5L5U - chains Q and R of the 28 polymer chains in the assembly; structure by X-ray diffraction, 2.60 A resolution.

# Chain Q
Molecule: Proteasome subunit alpha type-4
Organism: Saccharomyces cerevisiae (strain ATCC 204508 / S288c)
Notes: EC 3.4.25.1
Reference sequence: P40303 (PSA4_YEAST); residues -1 to 252 here correspond to UniProt positions 1-254 (UniProt number = residue number + 2)
Amino-acid sequence (254 residues; numbered -1 to 252; the number before each row is that of its first residue; numbers below 1 keep their minus sign (Met-1 is residue -1)):
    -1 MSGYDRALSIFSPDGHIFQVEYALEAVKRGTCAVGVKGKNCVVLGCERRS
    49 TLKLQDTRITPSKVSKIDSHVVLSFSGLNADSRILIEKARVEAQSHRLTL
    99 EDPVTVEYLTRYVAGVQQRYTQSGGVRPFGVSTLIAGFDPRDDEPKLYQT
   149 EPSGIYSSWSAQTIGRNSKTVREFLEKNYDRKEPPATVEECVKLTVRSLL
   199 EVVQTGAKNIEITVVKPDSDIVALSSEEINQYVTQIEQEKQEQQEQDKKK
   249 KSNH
Unresolved in the structure: -1 to 0, 241-252
Swiss-Prot annotation at these positions:
  - modified residue: Thr58 (Phosphothreonine)

# Chain R
Molecule: Proteasome subunit alpha type-5
Organism: Saccharomyces cerevisiae (strain ATCC 204508 / S288c)
Notes: EC 3.4.25.1
Reference sequence: P32379 (PSA5_YEAST); residues -7 to 252 here correspond to UniProt positions 1-260 (UniProt number = residue number + 8)
Amino-acid sequence (260 residues; numbered -7 to 252; the number before each row is that of its first residue; numbers below 1 keep their minus sign (Met-7 is residue -7)):
    -7 MFLTRSEYDRGVSTFSPEGRLFQVEYSLEAIKLGSTAIGIATKEGVVLGV
    43 EKRATSPLLESDSIEKIVEIDRHIGCAMSGLTADARSMIEHARTAAVTHN
    93 LYYDEDINVESLTQSVCDLALRFGEGASGEERLMSRPFGVALLIAGHDAD
   143 DGYQLFHAEPSGTFYRYNAKAIGSGSEGAQAELLNEWHSSLTLKEAELLV
   193 LKILKQVMEEKLDENNAQLSCITKQDGFKIYDNEKTAELIKELKEKEAAE
   243 SPEEADVEMS
Unresolved in the structure: -7 to 0, 118-124, 243-252

# Interface between chain Q and chain R
Contacting residue pairs (63; chain Q residue first):
  Asp3(Q) - Glu117(R)
  Arg4(Q) - Glu117(R)
  Ala5(Q) - Val4(R)  hydrophobic
  Ala5(Q) - Glu117(R)
  Ala5(Q) - Ser127(R)
  Ser7(Q) - Ser127(R)
  Ser7(Q) - Arg128(R)
  Ile8(Q) - Gln15(R)
  Phe9(Q) - Gln15(R)
  Phe9(Q) - Tyr18(R)  hydrophobic
  Phe9(Q) - Ser19(R)
  Phe9(Q) - Ala22(R)  hydrophobic
  Phe9(Q) - Leu73(R)  hydrophobic
  Phe9(Q) - Arg128(R)
  Phe9(Q) - Pro129(R)
  Phe9(Q) - Gly131(R)
  Ser10(Q) - Tyr18(R)
  Pro11(Q) - Tyr18(R)  hydrophobic
  Pro11(Q) - Glu21(R)
  Asp12(Q) - Glu21(R)
  Gly13(Q) - Tyr18(R)
  Gly13(Q) - Glu21(R)
  Gly13(Q) - Ala22(R)
  His14(Q) - Leu25(R)
  Ile15(Q) - Leu73(R)  hydrophobic
  Ile15(Q) - Arg128(R)
  Lys35(Q) - Glu52(R)  salt bridge
  Gln116(Q) - Ala75(R)
  Gln116(Q) - Asp76(R)
  Gln116(Q) - Arg128(R)
  Thr119(Q) - Arg128(R)  hydrogen bond (backbone-side chain)
  Gln120(Q) - Met126(R)
  Gln120(Q) - Ser127(R)  hydrogen bond (backbone-backbone)
  Gln120(Q) - Arg128(R)
  Gln120(Q) - Phe130(R)
  Ser121(Q) - Ser127(R)
  Gly122(Q) - Ser127(R)
  Ser151(Q) - Ala75(R)
  Gly152(Q) - Ala75(R)
  Ile153(Q) - Thr74(R)
  Ile153(Q) - Ala75(R)
  Ser155(Q) - Leu51(R)
  Ser155(Q) - Ser55(R)
  Ser156(Q) - Leu51(R)
  Ser156(Q) - Glu52(R)  hydrogen bond
  Ser156(Q) - Ser55(R)  hydrogen bond (backbone-side chain)
  Trp157(Q) - Thr47(R)
  Trp157(Q) - Ser48(R)
  Trp157(Q) - Leu50(R)
  Trp157(Q) - Leu51(R)
  Trp157(Q) - Glu52(R)
  Ser158(Q) - Leu50(R)  hydrogen bond (backbone-backbone)
  Ser158(Q) - Glu52(R)  hydrogen bond
  Ala159(Q) - Leu50(R)
  Leu173(Q) - Leu50(R)  hydrophobic
  Glu174(Q) - Ser48(R)  hydrogen bond
  Glu174(Q) - Pro49(R)
  Glu174(Q) - Leu50(R)
  Tyr177(Q) - Leu50(R)  hydrophobic
  Arg179(Q) - Pro49(R)  hydrogen bond (side chain-backbone)
  Arg179(Q) - Leu50(R)  hydrogen bond (side chain-backbone)
  Arg179(Q) - Leu51(R)  hydrogen bond (side chain-backbone)
  Arg179(Q) - Glu52(R)
Other interface residues (no listed pair), chain Q (31 interface residues in all): Arg170
Other interface residues (no listed pair), chain R (27 interface residues in all): Asp1, Ser79

# Overview
The interface between chain Q and chain R involves 31 residues on one side and 27 on the other, with 10
hydrogen bonds and 1 salt bridge. Polar pairs include Lys35(Q)-Glu52(R), Thr119(Q)-Arg128(R) and
Ser156(Q)-Glu52(R).
Chain Q is Proteasome subunit alpha type-4 and chain R is Proteasome subunit alpha type-5, both from
Saccharomyces cerevisiae (strain ATCC 204508 / S288c); the structure, Yeast 20S proteasome with human beta5i
(1-138; V31M) and human beta6 (97-111; 118-133) in complex with ..., was determined by X-ray diffraction (same
publication as 5L52, 5L54, 5L55, 5L5A, 5L5B, 5L5D and 30 further entries).
